Entry 5YH0 (X-ray diffraction, 3.45 A resolution); this record covers chains C and D of the 12 polymer chains in the assembly.

Chain C (and D):
Molecule: DrFam20C1
From: Danio rerio
Notes: chain D of this document is another copy of the same molecule, construct and numbering; everything in this record applies to it too
Chain sequence (560 residues; numbered 1 to 560; the number before each row is that of its first residue):
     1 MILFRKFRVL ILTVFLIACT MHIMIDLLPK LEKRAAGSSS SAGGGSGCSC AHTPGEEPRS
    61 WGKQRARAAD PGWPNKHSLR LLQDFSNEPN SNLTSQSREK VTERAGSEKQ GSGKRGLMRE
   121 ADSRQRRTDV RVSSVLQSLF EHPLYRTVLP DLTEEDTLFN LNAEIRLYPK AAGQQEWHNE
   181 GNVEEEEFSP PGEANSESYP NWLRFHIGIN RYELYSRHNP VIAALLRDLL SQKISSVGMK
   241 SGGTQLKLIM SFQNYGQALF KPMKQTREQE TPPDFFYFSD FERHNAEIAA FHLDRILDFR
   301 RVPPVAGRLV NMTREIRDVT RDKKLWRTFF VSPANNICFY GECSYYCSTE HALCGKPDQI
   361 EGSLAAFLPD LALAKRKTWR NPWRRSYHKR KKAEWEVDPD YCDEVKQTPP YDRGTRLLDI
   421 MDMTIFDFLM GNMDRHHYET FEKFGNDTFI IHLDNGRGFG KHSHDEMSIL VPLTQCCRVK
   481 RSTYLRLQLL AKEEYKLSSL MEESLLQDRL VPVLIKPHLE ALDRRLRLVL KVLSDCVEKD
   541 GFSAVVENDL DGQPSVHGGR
Not modelled in the structure: 1-130, 162-197, 557-560 (chain D: 1-133, 161-196, 552-560)
Cystine bridges: Cys338-Cys354, Cys343-Cys347, Cys402-Cys476, Cys477-Cys536

How chain C and chain D interact:
Residue-residue contacts (39; chain C residue first):
  Pro273(C) - Ala334(D)
  Asp274(C) - Ser332(D)  hydrogen bond
  Asp274(C) - Ala334(D)
  Asp274(C) - Asn336(D)  hydrogen bond
  Asp274(C) - Cys354(D)
  Phe275(C) - Pro333(D)
  Phe275(C) - Glu350(D)
  Phe276(C) - Phe330(D)  hydrophobic
  Phe276(C) - Val331(D)
  Phe276(C) - Pro333(D)
  Phe276(C) - Thr349(D)
  Ser279(C) - Glu350(D)  hydrogen bond
  Phe329(C) - Arg390(D)  hydrogen bond (backbone-side chain)
  Phe330(C) - Phe276(D)  hydrophobic
  Phe330(C) - Lys389(D)
  Phe330(C) - Arg390(D)
  Val331(C) - Phe276(D)
  Ser332(C) - Asp274(D)  hydrogen bond
  Pro333(C) - Phe275(D)
  Pro333(C) - Phe276(D)
  Ala334(C) - Pro273(D)  hydrophobic
  Ala334(C) - Asp274(D)
  Asn336(C) - Asp274(D)  hydrogen bond
  Tyr345(C) - Glu350(D)
  Tyr346(C) - Glu350(D)
  Thr349(C) - Ser279(D)
  Thr349(C) - Lys389(D)  hydrogen bond
  Glu350(C) - Phe275(D)
  Glu350(C) - Ser279(D)
  Glu350(C) - Tyr345(D)
  Glu350(C) - Tyr346(D)
  His351(C) - His351(D)  hydrogen bond
  Cys354(C) - Asp274(D)
  Lys389(C) - Phe330(D)
  Lys389(C) - Tyr340(D)
  Lys389(C) - Thr349(D)  hydrogen bond
  Arg390(C) - Arg327(D)
  Arg390(C) - Phe329(D)  hydrogen bond (side chain-backbone)
  Arg390(C) - Phe330(D)
Interface residues without a listed pair, chain C (23 interface residues in all): Arg327, Cys338, Tyr340
Interface residues without a listed pair, chain D (24 interface residues in all): Cys338, Lys356

In short:
Chain C and chain D form an interface of 23 and 24 residues respectively, with 10 hydrogen bonds. Polar pairs
include Asp274(C)-Ser332(D), Asp274(C)-Asn336(D) and Ser279(C)-Glu350(D).
Both chains are DrFam20C1 (Danio rerio). Entry 5YH0 (The structure of DrFam20C1) was determined by X-ray
diffraction together with 5XOM, 5XOO and 5YH2 from the same study.
